PDB entry 5EUK | X-ray diffraction, 2.50 A resolution | chains A and B of the 3 polymer chains in the assembly

== Chain A ==
Protein: Cetuximab Fab light chain
From: Mus MUSCULUS, homo sapiens
Notes: antibody fragment or engineered binder
Amino-acid sequence (213 residues; row label = number of the first residue in the row):
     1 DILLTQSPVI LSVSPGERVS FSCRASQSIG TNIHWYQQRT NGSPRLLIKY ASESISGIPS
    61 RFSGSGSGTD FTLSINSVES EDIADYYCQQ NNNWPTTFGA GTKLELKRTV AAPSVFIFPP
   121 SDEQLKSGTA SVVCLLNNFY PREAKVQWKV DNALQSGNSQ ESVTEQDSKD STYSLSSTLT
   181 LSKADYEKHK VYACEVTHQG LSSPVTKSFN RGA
Disordered / not traced: 213
Disulfides: Cys23-Cys88, Cys134-Cys194

== Chain B ==
Protein: Cetuximab Fab heavy chain
From: Mus MUSCULUS, homo sapiens
Notes: antibody fragment or engineered binder
Amino-acid sequence (220 residues; numbered 1 to 220; the number before each row is that of its first residue):
     1 QVQLKQSGPG LVQPSQSLSI TCTVSGFSLT NYGVHWVRQS PGKGLEWLGV IWSGGNTDYN
    61 TPFTSRLSIN KDNSKSQVFF KMNSLQSNDT AIYYCARALT YYDYEFAYWG QGTLVTVSAA
   121 STKGPSVFPL APSSKSTSGG TAALGCLVKD YFPEPVTVSW NSGALTSGVH TFPAVLQSSG
   181 LYSLSSVVTV PSSSLGTQTY ICNVNHKPSN TKVDKRVEPK
Disulfides: Cys22-Cys95, Cys146-Cys202
Glycans and other covalent adducts: N-acetylglucosamine (NAG) linked to Asn88

== Interface between chain A and chain B ==
Pairs across the interface - 70 pairs, chain A then chain B:
  His34(A) with Glu105(B)
  Tyr36(A) with Tyr104(B); Glu105(B); Phe106(B), hydrogen bond (side chain-backbone); Trp109(B)
  Gln38(A) with Gln39(B), hydrogen bond; Tyr94(B), hydrogen bond
  Gly42(A) with Tyr94(B)
  Ser43(A) with Tyr94(B); Trp109(B); Gly110(B), hydrogen bond (side chain-backbone); Gln111(B)
  Pro44(A) with Trp109(B), hydrogen bond (backbone-side chain)
  Leu46(A) with Phe106(B); Ala107(B), hydrophobic
  Lys49(A) with Leu99(B); Glu105(B)
  Tyr50(A) with Asp103(B), hydrogen bond; Glu105(B)
  Tyr87(A) with Gln39(B); Leu45(B), hydrophobic
  Gln89(A) with Tyr104(B), hydrogen bond (side chain-backbone); Phe106(B)
  Asn91(A) with Tyr104(B)
  Trp94(A) with Trp47(B); Tyr59(B); Asn60(B); Thr61(B)
  Pro95(A) with Trp47(B), hydrophobic; Asn60(B)
  Thr96(A) with Trp47(B)
  Phe98(A) with Leu45(B), hydrophobic
  Phe116(A) with Lys135(B); Ser136(B); Ala143(B), hydrophobic
  Ile117(A) with Lys135(B), hydrogen bond (backbone-backbone)
  Phe118(A) with Leu130(B); Ala131(B); Ser136(B); Ala143(B)
  Ser121(A) with Phe128(B); Pro129(B)
  Asp122(A) with Lys220(B), salt bridge
  Glu123(A) with Phe128(B)
  Gln124(A) with Phe128(B); Leu147(B); Lys149(B)
  Ser131(A) with Leu147(B); Lys149(B)
  Leu135(A) with Phe172(B), hydrophobic; Val187(B), hydrophobic
  Asn137(A) with His170(B); Thr189(B)
  Asn138(A) with His170(B), hydrogen bond
  Gln160(A) with Val175(B); Leu176(B), hydrogen bond (side chain-backbone); Gln177(B)
  Glu161(A) with Val175(B)
  Ser162(A) with Phe172(B); Pro173(B), hydrogen bond (side chain-backbone); Val175(B)
  Val163(A) with Pro173(B)
  Thr164(A) with Phe172(B); Pro173(B)
  Asp167(A) with His170(B)
  Ser174(A) with His170(B), hydrogen bond; Phe172(B)
  Leu175(A) with Phe172(B)
  Ser176(A) with Phe172(B)
  Ser208(A) with Lys135(B), hydrogen bond (backbone-side chain)
Interface residues without a listed pair, chain A (42 interface residues in all): Ile55, Thr129, Val133, Lys207, Phe209
Interface residues without a listed pair, chain B (45 interface residues in all): Val37, Glu46, Gly112, Pro132, Thr137, Ser138, Thr141, Leu144, Thr171, Ser185, Lys215

== Summary ==
42 residues of chain A face 45 of chain B across their interface, with 13 hydrogen bonds and 1 salt bridge.
Polar pairs include Asp122(A)-Lys220(B), Tyr36(A)-Phe106(B) and Gln38(A)-Gln39(B).
Chain A is Cetuximab Fab light chain and chain B is Cetuximab Fab heavy chain, both from Mus MUSCULUS, homo
sapiens; the structure, Cetuximab Fab in complex with F3H meditope variant, was determined by X-ray
diffraction (same publication as 5ETU, 5F88, 5FF6, 5I2I, 5IOP, 5IR1 and 7 further entries).
